6XLJ - chains C and N of the 11 polymer chains in the assembly; structure by electron microscopy, 2.70 A resolution.

Chain C:
Protein: DNA-directed RNA polymerase subunit beta
Organism: Escherichia coli O157:H7
Notes: EC 2.7.7.6
UniProtKB: B7MIX3 (RPOB_ECO45); residue numbers follow UniProt; this construct covers 1-1342
Sequence (1342 residues; row label = number of the first residue in the row):
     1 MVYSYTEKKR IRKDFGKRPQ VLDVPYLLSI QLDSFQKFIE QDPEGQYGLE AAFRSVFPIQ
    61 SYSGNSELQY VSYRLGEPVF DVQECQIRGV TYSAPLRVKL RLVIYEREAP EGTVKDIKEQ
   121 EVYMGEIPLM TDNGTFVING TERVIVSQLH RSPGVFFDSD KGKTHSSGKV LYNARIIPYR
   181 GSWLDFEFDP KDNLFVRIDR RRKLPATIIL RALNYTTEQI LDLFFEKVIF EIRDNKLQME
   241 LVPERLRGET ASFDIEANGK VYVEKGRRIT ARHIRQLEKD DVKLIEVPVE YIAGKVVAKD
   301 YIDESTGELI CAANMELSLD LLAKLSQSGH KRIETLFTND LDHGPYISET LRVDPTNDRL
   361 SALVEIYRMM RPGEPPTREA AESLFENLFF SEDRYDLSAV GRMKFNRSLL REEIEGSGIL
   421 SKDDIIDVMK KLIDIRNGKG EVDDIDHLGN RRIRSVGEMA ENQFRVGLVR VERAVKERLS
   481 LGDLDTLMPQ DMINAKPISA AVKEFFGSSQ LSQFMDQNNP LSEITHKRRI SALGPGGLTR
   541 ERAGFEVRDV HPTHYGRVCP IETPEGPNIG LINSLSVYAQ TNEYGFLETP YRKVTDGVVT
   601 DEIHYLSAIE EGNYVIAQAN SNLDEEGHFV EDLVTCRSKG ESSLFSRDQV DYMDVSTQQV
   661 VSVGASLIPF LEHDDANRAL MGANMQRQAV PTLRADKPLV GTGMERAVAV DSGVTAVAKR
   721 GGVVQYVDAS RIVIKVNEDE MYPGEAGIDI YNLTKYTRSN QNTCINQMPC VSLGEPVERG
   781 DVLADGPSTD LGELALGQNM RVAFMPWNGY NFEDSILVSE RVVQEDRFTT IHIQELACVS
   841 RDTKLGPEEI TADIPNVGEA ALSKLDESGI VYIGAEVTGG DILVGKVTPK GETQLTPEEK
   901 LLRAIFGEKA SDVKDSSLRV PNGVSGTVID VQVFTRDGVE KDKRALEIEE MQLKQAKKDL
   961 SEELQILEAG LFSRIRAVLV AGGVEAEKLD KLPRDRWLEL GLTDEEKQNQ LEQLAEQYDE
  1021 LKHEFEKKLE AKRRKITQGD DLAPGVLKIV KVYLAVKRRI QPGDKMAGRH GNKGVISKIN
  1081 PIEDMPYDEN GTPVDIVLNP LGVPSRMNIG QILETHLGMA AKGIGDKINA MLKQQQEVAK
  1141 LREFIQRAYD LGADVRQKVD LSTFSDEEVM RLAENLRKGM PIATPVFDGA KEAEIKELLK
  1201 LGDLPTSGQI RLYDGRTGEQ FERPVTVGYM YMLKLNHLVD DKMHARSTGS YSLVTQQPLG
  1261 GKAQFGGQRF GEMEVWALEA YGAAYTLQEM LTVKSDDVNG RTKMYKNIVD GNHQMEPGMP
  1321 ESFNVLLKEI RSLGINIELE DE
Unresolved in the structure: 1-2, 1342
Swiss-Prot annotation at these positions:
  - modified residue (N6-acetyllysine): Lys-1022, Lys-1200
Small-molecule neighbours:
  - tetraphenylantimonium ion (118): Arg-540, Glu-541, Arg-542, Ala-543, Gly-544, Pro-567
  - chapso (1N7), molecule 1: Gln-46, Tyr-47, Tyr-179, Asp-396, Ser-398, Ala-399, Val-400, Arg-452, Glu-458, Glu-461, Asn-462, Arg-465, Glu-583, Tyr-584
  - chapso (1N7), molecule 2: Gln-725, Tyr-726, Arg-731, Glu-962, Gln-965, Ile-966, Ala-969

Chain N:
Molecule: synthetic non-template strand DNA
Sequence (54 nucleotides; each row starts with the number of its first residue):
    35 GCCTTGACCC TCCCCTAAGG GGAGGGTTTA GATTGTGTGC AGTCTGACGC GGCG

How chain C and chain N interact:
Residue-residue contacts - 20 pairs, chain C then chain N:
  Ser-55(C) with DG73(N), base contact
  Arg-180(C) with DG73(N), hydrogen bond to the base
  Gly-181(C) with DG76(N), hydrogen bond to the base
  Trp-183(C) with DG76(N), stacking on the base; DT77(N), base contact
  Asp-199(C) with DA75(N), base contact; DG76(N), sugar contact
  Arg-200(C) with DG76(N), sugar contact; DT77(N), phosphate contact
  Glu-374(C) with DG69(N), base contact
  Asp-393(C) with DG73(N), base contact
  Arg-465(C) with DG73(N), hydrogen bond to the base
  Val-466(C) with DG73(N), phosphate contact
  Val-469(C) with DG73(N), base contact
  Arg-470(C) with DG73(N), salt bridge to the phosphate
  Arg-473(C) with DT72(N), salt bridge to the phosphate; DG73(N), salt bridge to the phosphate
  Gly-536(C) with DT77(N), base contact
  Gly-537(C) with DT77(N), base contact
  Arg-542(C) with DC78(N), salt bridge to the phosphate
Other interface residues (no listed pair), chain C (20 interface residues in all): Val-56, Ser-182, Glu-392, Arg-394
Other interface residues (no listed pair), chain N (9 interface residues in all): DG71, DC74

Overview:
Chain C and chain N form an interface of 20 and 9 residues respectively; the contacts include 3 hydrogen
bonds, 4 salt bridges and 1 aromatic stacking contact. Polar pairs include Arg-180(C)/DG73(N),
Gly-181(C)/DG76(N) and Arg-465(C)/DG73(N). Chain C binds chapso and tetraphenylantimonium ion.
Chain C is DNA-directed RNA polymerase subunit beta (Escherichia coli O157:H7) and chain N is synthetic
non-template strand DNA; the structure, Cryo-EM structure of EcmrR-RNAP-promoter initial transcribing complex
with 4-nt RNA transcript (EcmrR-RPitc-4nt), was determined by electron microscopy together with 6XL5, 6XL6,
6XL9, 6XLA, 6XLK, 6XLL, 6XLM and 6XLN from the same study.
